6SMQ - chains A and E of the 5 polymer chains in the assembly; structure by electron microscopy, 3.30 A resolution.

== Chain A ==
Name: Lipoprotein RagB
From: Porphyromonas gingivalis (strain ATCC BAA-308 / W83)
Reference sequence: F5H948 (F5H948_PORGI); numbering as in UniProt (aligned over 20-501)
Amino-acid sequence (482 residues; row label = number of the first residue in the row):
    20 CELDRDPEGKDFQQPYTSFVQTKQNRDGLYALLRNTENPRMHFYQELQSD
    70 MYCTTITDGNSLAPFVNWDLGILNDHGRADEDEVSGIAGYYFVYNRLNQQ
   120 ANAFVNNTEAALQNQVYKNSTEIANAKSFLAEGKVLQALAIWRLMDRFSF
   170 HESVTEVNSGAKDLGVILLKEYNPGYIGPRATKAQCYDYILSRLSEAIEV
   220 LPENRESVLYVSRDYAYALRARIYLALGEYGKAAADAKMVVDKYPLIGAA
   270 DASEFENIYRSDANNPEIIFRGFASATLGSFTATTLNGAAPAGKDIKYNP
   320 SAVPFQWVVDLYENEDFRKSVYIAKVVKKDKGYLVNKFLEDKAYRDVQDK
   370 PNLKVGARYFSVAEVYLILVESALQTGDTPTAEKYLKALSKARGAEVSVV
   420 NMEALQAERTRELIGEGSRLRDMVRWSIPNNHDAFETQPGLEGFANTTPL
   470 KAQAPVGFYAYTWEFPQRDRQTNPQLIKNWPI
Covalent attachments: compound 5PL linked to Cys20; palmitic acid (PLM) linked to Cys20

== Chain E ==
Name: RagA protein
From: Porphyromonas gingivalis (strain ATCC BAA-308 / W83)
Reference sequence: Q7MXJ7 (Q7MXJ7_PORGI); residues 103-1017 here = UniProt positions 103-1017
Amino-acid sequence (915 residues; row label = number of the first residue in the row):
   103 QVVVLGYGTGQKLSTVSGSVAKVSSEKLAEKPVANIMDALQGQVAGMQVM
   153 TTSGDPTAVASVEIHGTGSLGASSAPLYIVDGMQTSLDVVATMNPNDFES
   203 MSVLKDASATSIYGARAANGVVFIQTKKGKMSERGRITFNASYGISQILN
   253 TKPLDNMMTGDELLDFQVKAGFWGNNQTVQKVKDMILAGAEDLYGNYDSL
   303 KDEYGKTLFPVDFNHDADWLKALFKTAPTSQGDISFSGGSQGTSYYASIG
   353 YFDQEGMAREPANFKRYSGRLNFESRINEWLKVGANLSGAIANRRSADYF
   403 GKYYMGSGTFGVLTMPRYYNPFDVNGDLADVYYMYGATRPSMTEPYFAKM
   453 RPFSSESHQANVNGFAQITPIKGLTLKAQAGVDITNTRTSSKRMPNNPYD
   503 STPLGERRERAYRDVSKSFTNTAEYKFSIDEKHDLTALMGHEYIEYEGDV
   553 IGASSKGFESDKLMLLSQGKTGNSLSLPEHRVAEYAYLSFFSRFNYGFDK
   603 WMYIDFSVRNDQSSRFGSNNRSAWFYSVGGMFDIYNKFIQESNWLSDLRL
   653 KMSYGTTGNSEIGNYNHQALVTVNNYTEDAMGLSISTAGNPDLSWEKQSQ
   703 FNFGLAAGAFNNRLSAEVDFYVRTTNDMLIDVPMPYISGFFSQYQNVGSM
   753 KNTGVDLSLKGTIYQNKDWNVYASANFNYNRQEITKLFFGLNKYMLPNTG
   803 TIWEIGYPNSFYMAEYAGIDKKTGKQLWYVPGQVDADGNKVTTSQYSADL
   853 ETRIDKSVTPPITGGFSLGASWKGLSLDADFAYIVGKWMINNDRYFTENG
   903 GGLMQLNKDKMLLNAWTEDNKETDVPKLGQSPQFDTHLLENASFLRLKNL
   953 KLTYVLPNSLFAGQNVIGGARVYLMARNLLTVTKYKGFDPEAGGNVGKNQ
  1003 YPNSKQYVAGIQLSF
Not modelled in the structure: 838-841
Residues lining bound ligands: 5PL ((1R,4S,6R)-6-({[2-(acetylamino)-2-deoxy-alpha-D-glucopyranosyl]oxy}methyl)-4-hydroxy-1-{[(15-methylhexadecanoyl)oxy]methyl}-4-oxido-7-oxo-3,5-dioxa-8-aza-4-phosphaheptacos-1-yl 15-methylhexadecanoate): Ala480, Phe521, Asn523, His543, Tyr545, Leu590
Reported in the primary citation:
  - conformationally variable residues (order/disorder transition): Gln103 to Gly108

== How chain A and chain E interact ==
Residue-residue contacts (11):
  Glu27(A) - Leu567(E)
  Gly28(A) - Lys564(E)  hydrogen bond (backbone-backbone)
  Gly28(A) - Leu565(E)
  Gly28(A) - Gln570(E)  hydrogen bond (backbone-side chain)
  Asp30(A) - Lys564(E)  salt bridge
  Asp30(A) - Leu565(E)
  Phe31(A) - Lys564(E)
  Gln43(A) - Glu561(E)  hydrogen bond
  Thr296(A) - Thr573(E)
  Thr296(A) - Leu577(E)
  Leu297(A) - Thr573(E)
Interface residues without a listed pair, chain A (10 interface residues in all): Lys29, Lys313, Asp368
Interface residues without a listed pair, chain E (10 interface residues in all): Met566, Gly574, Asp681

== In short ==
The chain A/chain E interface involves 10 residues from each chain; the contacts include 3 hydrogen bonds and
1 salt bridge. Polar pairs include Asp30(A)-Lys564(E), Gly28(A)-Gln570(E) and Gln43(A)-Glu561(E). Bound to
chain E: compound 5PL. Covalently linked compound 5PL: at Cys20(A). Covalently linked palmitic acid: at
Cys20(A). The paper reports conformational variability at Gln103(E).
Here chain A is Lipoprotein RagB and chain E is RagA protein, both from Porphyromonas gingivalis (strain ATCC
BAA-308 / W83). Entry 6SMQ (Structure of the RagAB peptide importer in the 'open-closed' state) was determined
by electron microscopy together with 6SLI, 6SLJ, 6SLN, 6SM3 and 6SML from the same study.
